PDB entry 6IP1 | electron microscopy, 3.90 A resolution | chains A and D of the 8 polymer chains in the assembly

== Chain A ==
Name: Vesicle-associated membrane protein 2
Organism: Rattus norvegicus
UniProtKB: P63045 (VAMP2_RAT); residue numbers follow UniProt; this construct covers 1-94
Amino-acid sequence (97 residues; each row starts with the number of its first residue; numbers below 1 keep their minus sign (Gly-2 is residue -2)):
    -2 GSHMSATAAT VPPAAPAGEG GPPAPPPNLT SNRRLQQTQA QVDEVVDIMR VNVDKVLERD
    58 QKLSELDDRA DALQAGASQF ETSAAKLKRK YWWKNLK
Disordered / not traced: -2 to 26, 90-94
Differences from the reference sequence: expression tag (-2 to 0)
Curated features (UniProtKB/Swiss-Prot):
  - region: Asn92 to Lys94 (Required for interaction with SEPT8)
  - site ((Microbial infection) Cleavage): Gln58, Lys59, Lys59, Leu60, Arg66, Ala67, Gln76, Phe77, Ala81, Ala82
  - modified residue: Ser2 (N-acetylserine)

== Chain D ==
Name: Synaptosomal-associated protein 25
Organism: Rattus norvegicus
UniProtKB: P60881 (SNP25_RAT); numbering as in UniProt (aligned over 126-206)
Amino-acid sequence (83 residues; numbered 124 to 206; the number before each row is that of its first residue):
   124 GSQMAISGGF IRRVTNDARE NEMDENLEQV SGIIGNLRHM ALDMGNEIDT QNRQIDRIME
   184 KADSNKTRID EANQRATKML GSG
Disordered / not traced: 124-140, 203-206
Differences from the reference sequence: expression tag (124-125)
Curated features (UniProtKB/Swiss-Prot):
  - site ((Microbial infection) Cleavage): Arg180, Ile181, Gln197, Arg198
  - modified residue: Thr138 (Phosphothreonine), Ser154 (Phosphoserine), Ser187 (Phosphoserine)

== Chain A / chain D interface ==
Residue-residue contacts - 39 pairs, chain A then chain D:
  Thr27(A) with Asp147(D)
  Gln34(A) with Ser154(D), hydrogen bond
  Thr35(A) with Ser154(D)
  Gln38(A) with Ile157(D); Arg161(D), hydrogen bond
  Glu41(A) with Arg161(D)
  Val42(A) with Leu160(D), hydrophobic; Arg161(D)
  Ile45(A) with Arg161(D)
  Asn49(A) with Met167(D); Ile171(D)
  Lys52(A) with Gly168(D), hydrogen bond (side chain-backbone); Ile171(D); Asp172(D), salt bridge; Asn175(D)
  Val53(A) with Ile171(D), hydrophobic
  Glu55(A) with Asn175(D), hydrogen bond
  Arg56(A) with Ile171(D); Gln174(D), hydrogen bond; Asn175(D)
  Lys59(A) with Ile178(D)
  Leu60(A) with Ile178(D), hydrophobic
  Leu63(A) with Met182(D), hydrophobic
  Arg66(A) with Asp186(D), salt bridge
  Ala69(A) with Lys189(D)
  Leu70(A) with Asn188(D); Lys189(D)
  Gly73(A) with Ile192(D); Asn196(D), hydrogen bond (backbone-side chain)
  Gln76(A) with Asn196(D), hydrogen bond; Thr200(D)
  Phe77(A) with Ile192(D), hydrophobic; Ala195(D); Asn196(D); Ala199(D), hydrophobic
  Ser80(A) with Ala199(D), hydrogen bond (side chain-backbone); Thr200(D)
  Lys83(A) with Thr200(D)
  Leu84(A) with Met202(D)
Also at the interface, not in a pair above, chain A (27 interface residues in all): Ser28, Leu32, Val39
Also at the interface, not in a pair above, chain D (26 interface residues in all): Leu150, Ala164, Ile181, Ala185

== Summary ==
The interface between chain A and chain D involves 27 residues on one side and 26 on the other; the contacts
include 8 hydrogen bonds and 2 salt bridges. Polar pairs include Lys52(A)-Asp172(D), Arg66(A)-Asp186(D) and
Gln34(A)-Ser154(D).
Here chain A is Vesicle-associated membrane protein 2 and chain D is Synaptosomal-associated protein 25, both
from Rattus norvegicus. Entry 6IP1 (alpha-SNAP-SNARE subcomplex in the whole 20S complex) was determined by
electron microscopy (same publication as 6IP2).
